Entry 2EQ9 (X-ray diffraction, 2.09 A resolution); this record covers chains B and C of the 3 polymer chains in the assembly.

# Chain B
Molecule: Pyruvate dehydrogenase complex, dihydrolipoamide dehydrogenase E3 component
Source organism: Thermus thermophilus
Notes: EC 1.8.1.4
Reference sequence: Q5SLR0 (Q5SLR0_THET8); the construct lacks a stretch of the UniProt sequence and is renumbered around it, so the offset changes along the chain: 4-78 = UniProt 1-75; 80-129 = UniProt 76-125; 134-174 = UniProt 126-166; 175-256 = UniProt 168-249; 2 more segments
Sequence (464 residues; row label = number of the first residue in the row; note: 6 numbers in that range are skipped by the numbering (no residue carries them; nothing is unmodelled there); a row labelled like 256A-256B holds insertion residues (256A, then the next letters in order)):
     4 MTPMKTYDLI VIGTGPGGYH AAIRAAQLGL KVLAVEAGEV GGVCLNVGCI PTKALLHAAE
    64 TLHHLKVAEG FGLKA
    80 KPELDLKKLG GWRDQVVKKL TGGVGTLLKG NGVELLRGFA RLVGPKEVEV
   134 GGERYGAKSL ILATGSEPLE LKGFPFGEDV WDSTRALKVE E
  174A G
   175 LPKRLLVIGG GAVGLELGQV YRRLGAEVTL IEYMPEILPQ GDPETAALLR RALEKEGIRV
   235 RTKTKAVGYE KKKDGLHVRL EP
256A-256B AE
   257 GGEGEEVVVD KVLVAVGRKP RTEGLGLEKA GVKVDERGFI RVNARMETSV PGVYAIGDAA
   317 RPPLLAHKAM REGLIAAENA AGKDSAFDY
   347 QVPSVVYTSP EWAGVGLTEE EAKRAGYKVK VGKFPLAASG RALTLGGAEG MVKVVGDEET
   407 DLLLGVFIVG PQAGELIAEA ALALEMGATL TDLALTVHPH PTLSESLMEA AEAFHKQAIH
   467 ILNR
Disordered / not traced: 4-6, 470
Disulfide bonds: Cys47-Cys52
Ligand contacts: FAD (flavin-adenine dinucleotide): Ile15, Gly16, Thr17, Gly18, Pro19, Gly20, Gly21, Val38, Glu39, Ala40, Gly41, Glu42, Gly44, Gly45, Val46, Cys47, Val50, Gly51, Cys52, Thr55, Lys56, Gly117, Phe118, Ala119, Ala146, Thr147, Gly148, Ser149, Ser166, Val187, Glu190, Arg274, Arg277, Leu281, Ile312, Gly313, Asp314, Leu320, Leu321, Ala322, His323, Ala325, Tyr353

# Chain C
Molecule: Pyruvate dehydrogenase complex, dihydrolipoamide acetyltransferase E2 component
Source organism: Thermus thermophilus
Notes: EC 2.3.1.168; fragment: Peripheral subunit binding domain
Reference sequence: Q5SLR1 (Q5SLR1_THET8); residues 130-169 here correspond to UniProt positions 146-185 (UniProt number = residue number + 16)
Sequence (41 residues; each row starts with the number of its first residue):
   129 MLAVPAARKL ARELGIPIEE VPGSGPLGRV RVEDVRAYAE R
Disordered / not traced: 169
Sequence notes: initiating methionine (129)

# Chain B / chain C interface
Contacting residue pairs - 9 pairs, chain B then chain C:
  Met432(B) with Arg157(C); Arg159(C), hydrogen bond (backbone-side chain)
  Gly433(B) with Arg159(C), hydrogen bond (backbone-side chain)
  Thr435(B) with Ala134(C)
  Thr437(B) with Ala134(C)
  Asp438(B) with Val132(C); Pro133(C); Ala134(C), hydrogen bond (side chain-backbone)
  Leu441(B) with Pro133(C), hydrophobic
Interface residues without a listed pair, chain C (6 interface residues in all): Lys137

# Summary
The chain B/chain C interface involves 6 residues from each chain; the contacts include 3 hydrogen bonds.
Among the polar pairs are Met432(B)-Arg159(C), Gly433(B)-Arg159(C) and Asp438(B)-Ala134(C). Chain B binds
flavin-adenine dinucleotide.
Chain B is Pyruvate dehydrogenase complex, dihydrolipoamide dehydrogenase E3 component and chain C is Pyruvate
dehydrogenase complex, dihydrolipoamide acetyltransferase E2 component, both from Thermus thermophilus; the
structure, Crystal structure of lipoamide dehydrogenase from thermus thermophilus HB8 with psbdb, was
determined by X-ray diffraction.
